PDB entry 9CEK | X-ray diffraction, 1.38 A resolution | chains A and B

[Chain A (and B)]
Name: 3C-like proteinase nsp5
Organism: Severe acute respiratory syndrome coronavirus 2
Notes: EC 3.4.22.69; chain B of this document is another copy of the same molecule, construct and numbering; everything in this record applies to it too
UniProt: P0DTD1 (R1AB_SARS2); residues 1-306 here correspond to UniProt positions 3264-3569 (UniProt number = residue number + 3263)
Amino-acid sequence (306 residues; each row starts with the number of its first residue):
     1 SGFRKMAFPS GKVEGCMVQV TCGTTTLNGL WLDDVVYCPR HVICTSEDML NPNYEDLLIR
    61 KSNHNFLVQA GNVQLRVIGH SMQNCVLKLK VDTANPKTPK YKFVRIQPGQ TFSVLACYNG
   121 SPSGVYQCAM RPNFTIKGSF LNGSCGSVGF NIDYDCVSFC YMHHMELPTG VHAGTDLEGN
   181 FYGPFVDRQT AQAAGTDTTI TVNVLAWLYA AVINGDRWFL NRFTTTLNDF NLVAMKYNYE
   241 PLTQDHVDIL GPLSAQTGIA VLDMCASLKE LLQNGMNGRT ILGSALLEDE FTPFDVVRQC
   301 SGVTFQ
Disordered / not traced: 306
Covalent attachments: compound A1AV5 linked to Cys145
Ion coordination: Na+: Asn221, Phe223, Asp263
Ligand contacts: A1AV5 (N-[(2S)-1-{[(2S)-1-hydroxy-3-(1,3-oxazol-4-yl)propan-2-yl]amino}-4-methyl-1-oxopentan-2-yl]-4-methoxy-1H-indole-2-carboxamide): His41, Phe140, Leu141, Asn142, Gly143, Ser144, His163, His164, Met165, Glu166, Pro168, Asp187, Arg188, Gln189, Thr190, Ala191
Swiss-Prot annotation at these positions:
  - active site: His41 (For 3CL-PRO activity), Cys145 (Nucleophile)
  - site: Gln306 (Cleavage)
  - cross-link (Glycyl lysine isopeptide (Lys-Gly)): Lys5 (interchain with G-Cter in ubiquitin), Lys90 (interchain with G-Cter in ubiquitin)

[How chain A and chain B interact]
Contacting residue pairs (88; chain A residue first):
  Ser1(A) - Gly138(B)
  Ser1(A) - Ser139(B)
  Ser1(A) - Phe140(B)  hydrogen bond (backbone-backbone)
  Ser1(A) - Glu166(B)  hydrogen bond
  Ser1(A) - His172(B)  hydrogen bond (backbone-side chain)
  Gly2(A) - Gly138(B)
  Gly2(A) - Ser139(B)  hydrogen bond (backbone-side chain)
  Arg4(A) - Lys5(B)
  Arg4(A) - Gln127(B)
  Arg4(A) - Cys128(B)
  Arg4(A) - Lys137(B)  hydrogen bond (side chain-backbone)
  Arg4(A) - Glu290(B)  salt bridge
  Lys5(A) - Arg4(B)
  Lys5(A) - Tyr126(B)
  Met6(A) - Gly124(B)
  Met6(A) - Val125(B)
  Met6(A) - Tyr126(B)  hydrophobic
  Met6(A) - Ser139(B)
  Ala7(A) - Gly124(B)
  Ala7(A) - Val125(B)  hydrogen bond (backbone-backbone)
  Phe8(A) - Val125(B)
  Pro9(A) - Ser10(B)
  Pro9(A) - Glu14(B)
  Pro9(A) - Pro122(B)  hydrophobic
  Pro9(A) - Ser123(B)
  Ser10(A) - Pro9(B)
  Ser10(A) - Ser10(B)  hydrogen bond (backbone-side chain)
  Ser10(A) - Glu14(B)  hydrogen bond (backbone-side chain)
  Gly11(A) - Gly11(B)
  Gly11(A) - Glu14(B)  hydrogen bond (backbone-side chain)
  Glu14(A) - Pro9(B)
  Glu14(A) - Ser10(B)  hydrogen bond (side chain-backbone)
  Glu14(A) - Gly11(B)  hydrogen bond (side chain-backbone)
  Tyr118(A) - Gly302(B)
  Tyr118(A) - Thr304(B)
  Ser121(A) - Thr304(B)
  Ser121(A) - Phe305(B)
  Pro122(A) - Pro9(B)  hydrophobic
  Pro122(A) - Thr304(B)
  Pro122(A) - Phe305(B)  hydrogen bond (backbone-backbone)
  Ser123(A) - Val303(B)  hydrogen bond (side chain-backbone)
  Ser123(A) - Phe305(B)
  Gly124(A) - Met6(B)
  Gly124(A) - Ala7(B)
  Val125(A) - Met6(B)
  Val125(A) - Ala7(B)  hydrogen bond (backbone-backbone)
  Val125(A) - Phe8(B)
  Val125(A) - Val125(B)  hydrophobic
  Tyr126(A) - Arg4(B)
  Tyr126(A) - Lys5(B)
  Tyr126(A) - Met6(B)  hydrophobic
  Gln127(A) - Arg4(B)  hydrogen bond (backbone-side chain)
  Cys128(A) - Arg4(B)
  Lys137(A) - Arg4(B)  hydrogen bond (backbone-side chain)
  Gly138(A) - Ser1(B)
  Gly138(A) - Gly2(B)
  Gly138(A) - Arg4(B)
  Ser139(A) - Ser1(B)
  Ser139(A) - Gly2(B)  hydrogen bond (side chain-backbone)
  Ser139(A) - Arg4(B)
  Ser139(A) - Met6(B)
  Ser139(A) - Gln299(B)  hydrogen bond
  Phe140(A) - Ser1(B)  hydrogen bond (backbone-backbone)
  Leu141(A) - Gln299(B)
  Leu141(A) - Cys300(B)
  Leu141(A) - Ser301(B)
  Leu141(A) - Gly302(B)
  Glu166(A) - Ser1(B)  hydrogen bond (side chain-backbone)
  His172(A) - Ser1(B)  hydrogen bond (side chain-backbone)
  Thr280(A) - Leu286(B)
  Gly283(A) - Leu286(B)
  Ala285(A) - Ala285(B)  hydrophobic
  Ala285(A) - Leu286(B)  hydrophobic
  Leu286(A) - Gly283(B)
  Leu286(A) - Ala285(B)  hydrophobic
  Gln299(A) - Ser139(B)  hydrogen bond
  Gln299(A) - Leu141(B)
  Cys300(A) - Leu141(B)
  Ser301(A) - Leu141(B)
  Gly302(A) - Tyr118(B)
  Gly302(A) - Leu141(B)
  Val303(A) - Ser123(B)  hydrogen bond (backbone-side chain)
  Thr304(A) - Tyr118(B)
  Thr304(A) - Ser121(B)
  Thr304(A) - Pro122(B)
  Phe305(A) - Ser121(B)
  Phe305(A) - Pro122(B)  hydrogen bond (backbone-backbone)
  Phe305(A) - Ser123(B)
Other interface residues (no listed pair), chain A (42 interface residues in all): Phe3, Leu115, Gly170, Ser284
Other interface residues (no listed pair), chain B (43 interface residues in all): Phe3, Leu115, Gly170, Thr280, Arg298

[In short]
42 residues of chain A face 43 of chain B across their interface; the contacts include 24 hydrogen bonds and 1
salt bridge. Polar pairs include Arg4(A)-Glu290(B), Ser1(A)-Glu166(B) and Ser1(A)-His172(B). Compound A1AV5 is
covalently linked to Cys145(A).
Chain A and chain B are both 3C-like proteinase nsp5 (Severe acute respiratory syndrome coronavirus 2); the
structure, SARS-CoV-2 3CL Protease complexed with covalent inhibitor VK20, was determined by X-ray diffraction
together with 9CEC, 9CED, 9CF9 and 9CFB from the same study.
